Entry 6CVB (electron microscopy, 2.43 A resolution); this record covers chains A and C of the 4 polymer chains in the assembly.

== Chain A ==
Name: viral protein 1
From: Enterovirus D68
UniProt: A0A0X7Z9B1 (A0A0X7Z9B1_9ENTO); residues 1-297 here correspond to UniProt positions 565-861 (UniProt number = residue number + 564)
Amino-acid sequence (297 residues; each row starts with the number of its first residue):
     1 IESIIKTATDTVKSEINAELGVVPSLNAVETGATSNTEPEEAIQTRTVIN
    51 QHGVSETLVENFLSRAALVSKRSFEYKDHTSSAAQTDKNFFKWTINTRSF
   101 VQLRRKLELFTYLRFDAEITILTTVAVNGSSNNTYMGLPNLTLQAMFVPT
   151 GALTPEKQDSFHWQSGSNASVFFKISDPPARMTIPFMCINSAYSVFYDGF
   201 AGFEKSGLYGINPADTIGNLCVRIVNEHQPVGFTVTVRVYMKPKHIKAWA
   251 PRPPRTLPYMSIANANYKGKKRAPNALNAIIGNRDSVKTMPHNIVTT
Disordered / not traced: 24, 129-133, 297
From the paper describing this entry:
  - conformationally variable residues (loop rearrangement): Ile217

== Chain C ==
Name: viral protein 2
From: Enterovirus D68
UniProt: A0A097ZN88 (A0A097ZN88_9ENTO); residue numbers follow UniProt; this construct covers 1-248
Amino-acid sequence (248 residues; numbered 1 to 248; the number before each row is that of its first residue):
     1 SPSAEACGYSDRVLQLKLGNSAIVTQEAANYCCAYGEWPNYLPDHEAVAI
    51 DKPTQPETATDRFYTLKSVKWEAGSTGWWWKLPDALNNIGMFGQNVQHHY
   101 LYRSGFLIHVQCNATRFHQGALLVVAIPEHQRGAHNTNTSPGFDDIMKGE
   151 EGGTFNHPYVLDDGTSLACATIFPHQWINLRTNNSATIVLPWMNAAPMDF
   201 PLRHNQWTLAIIPVVPLGTRTMSSMVPITVSIAPMCCEFNGLRHAITQ
Disordered / not traced: 1-9, 247-248
Differences from the reference sequence: conflict Arg116 (Lys in A0A097ZN88)

== Chain A / chain C interface ==
Contacting residue pairs (106):
  Val29(A) - Trp177(C)
  Glu30(A) - Ala29(C)
  Glu30(A) - Gln176(C)
  Glu30(A) - Trp177(C)  hydrogen bond (backbone-backbone)
  Glu30(A) - Asn179(C)  hydrogen bond
  Glu30(A) - Thr182(C)  hydrogen bond
  Glu30(A) - Asn183(C)
  Thr31(A) - Ala29(C)
  Thr31(A) - Asn30(C)
  Thr31(A) - His175(C)
  Thr31(A) - Gln176(C)  hydrogen bond (backbone-side chain)
  Gly32(A) - His175(C)  hydrogen bond (backbone-side chain)
  Thr111(A) - Pro128(C)
  Thr111(A) - Glu129(C)
  Tyr112(A) - Glu129(C)  hydrogen bond
  Tyr112(A) - Met193(C)  hydrogen bond (side chain-backbone)
  Tyr112(A) - Asn194(C)
  Tyr112(A) - Ala195(C)
  Asn190(A) - Ala195(C)
  Asn190(A) - Ala196(C)
  Ser191(A) - Ala195(C)  hydrogen bond (backbone-backbone)
  Ala192(A) - Ala195(C)
  Ser194(A) - Ala195(C)
  Phe196(A) - Glu129(C)
  Phe196(A) - Gln131(C)
  Tyr197(A) - Glu129(C)
  Tyr197(A) - Gln131(C)  hydrogen bond (backbone-side chain)
  Tyr197(A) - His204(C)
  Asp198(A) - Lys81(C)  salt bridge
  Asp198(A) - Glu129(C)  hydrogen bond (backbone-side chain)
  Asp198(A) - His130(C)
  Asp198(A) - Ile146(C)
  Asp198(A) - His204(C)
  Asp198(A) - Asn205(C)  hydrogen bond (backbone-backbone)
  Asp198(A) - Thr208(C)  hydrogen bond
  Gly199(A) - Arg203(C)
  Phe200(A) - Phe143(C)  hydrophobic
  Phe200(A) - Arg203(C)  hydrogen bond (backbone-backbone)
  Gly202(A) - Arg203(C)  hydrogen bond (backbone-side chain)
  Phe203(A) - Tyr100(C)  hydrophobic
  Phe203(A) - Phe200(C)  hydrophobic
  Phe203(A) - Arg203(C)  hydrogen bond (backbone-side chain)
  Glu204(A) - Arg203(C)  hydrogen bond (backbone-side chain)
  Lys205(A) - Phe143(C)
  Lys205(A) - Arg203(C)
  Tyr209(A) - His130(C)  hydrogen bond (side chain-backbone)
  Tyr209(A) - Gln131(C)
  Tyr209(A) - Arg132(C)  hydrogen bond (side chain-backbone)
  Tyr209(A) - Pro141(C)
  Tyr209(A) - Ile146(C)  hydrophobic
  Gly210(A) - Gln131(C)
  Ala250(A) - Tyr35(C)
  Ala250(A) - Met193(C)  hydrophobic
  Pro251(A) - Ile172(C)
  Pro251(A) - Phe173(C)
  Arg252(A) - Pro128(C)  hydrogen bond (side chain-backbone)
  Arg252(A) - Glu129(C)  hydrogen bond (side chain-backbone)
  Arg252(A) - Ile172(C)
  Arg252(A) - Phe173(C)
  Pro253(A) - Thr165(C)
  Pro253(A) - Ser166(C)
  Pro253(A) - Cys169(C)
  Pro253(A) - Ala170(C)
  Pro253(A) - Ile172(C)
  Pro253(A) - Phe173(C)
  Pro254(A) - Thr165(C)
  Arg255(A) - Asp163(C)  hydrogen bond (side chain-backbone)
  Arg255(A) - Gly164(C)
  Arg255(A) - Thr165(C)
  Thr256(A) - Val160(C)
  Thr256(A) - Gly164(C)  hydrogen bond (backbone-backbone)
  Thr256(A) - Thr165(C)  hydrogen bond (side chain-backbone)
  Thr256(A) - Ser166(C)
  Leu257(A) - Val160(C)  hydrophobic
  Leu257(A) - Gly164(C)  hydrogen bond (backbone-backbone)
  Met260(A) - Thr137(C)
  Met260(A) - Asn138(C)
  Ala263(A) - Ser140(C)
  Asn264(A) - Gln131(C)
  Asn264(A) - Asn138(C)  hydrogen bond (side chain-backbone)
  Asn264(A) - Thr139(C)
  Asn264(A) - Ser140(C)  hydrogen bond
  Ala265(A) - Gly133(C)
  Ala265(A) - Asp163(C)
  Asn266(A) - Gly133(C)
  Asn266(A) - Ala134(C)  hydrogen bond (side chain-backbone)
  Asn266(A) - Thr137(C)  hydrogen bond (side chain-backbone)
  Asn266(A) - Asn138(C)  hydrogen bond (side chain-backbone)
  Asn266(A) - Thr139(C)  hydrogen bond (side chain-backbone)
  Asn266(A) - Pro141(C)
  Tyr267(A) - Gly133(C)
  Tyr267(A) - Ala134(C)  hydrogen bond (backbone-backbone)
  Tyr267(A) - His135(C)
  Tyr267(A) - Asn136(C)  hydrogen bond (backbone-backbone)
  Tyr267(A) - His157(C)  hydrogen bond
  Tyr267(A) - Asp162(C)  hydrogen bond
  Tyr267(A) - Asp163(C)
  Tyr267(A) - Gly164(C)
  Leu277(A) - His135(C)
  Leu277(A) - His157(C)
  Leu277(A) - Tyr159(C)
  Asn278(A) - Tyr159(C)
  Ala279(A) - Tyr159(C)
  Ile280(A) - Tyr159(C)  hydrogen bond (backbone-side chain)
  Ile280(A) - Val160(C)  hydrophobic
  Ile280(A) - Thr165(C)
Interface residues without a listed pair, chain A (44 interface residues in all): Arg98, Val195, Ser261, Lys268, Ile281
Interface residues without a listed pair, chain C (53 interface residues in all): Cys32, Ile127, Gly142, Asn156, Leu161

== Summary ==
Chain A and chain C form an interface of 44 and 53 residues respectively; the contacts include 35 hydrogen
bonds and 1 salt bridge. Polar contacts include Asp198(A)-Lys81(C), Glu30(A)-Asn179(C) and Glu30(A)-Thr182(C).
From the paper: conformational variability at Ile217(A).
Chain A is viral protein 1 and chain C is viral protein 2, both from Enterovirus D68; the structure, CryoEM
structure of human enterovirus D68 in complex with 6'-sialyl-N-acetyllactosamine, was determined by electron
microscopy, deposited together with 6CV1, 6CV2, 6CV3, 6CV4 and 6CV5.
